Entry 1YTN (X-ray diffraction, 2.40 A resolution); this record covers chain A.

== Chain A ==
Protein: Yersinia protein tyrosine phosphatase
Organism: Yersinia enterocolitica
Notes: EC 3.1.3.48; fragment: catalytic domain, residues 163 - 468
Reference sequence: P15273 (YOPH_YEREN); residues 164-468 here = UniProt positions 164-468
Amino-acid sequence (306 residues; row label = number of the first residue in the row):
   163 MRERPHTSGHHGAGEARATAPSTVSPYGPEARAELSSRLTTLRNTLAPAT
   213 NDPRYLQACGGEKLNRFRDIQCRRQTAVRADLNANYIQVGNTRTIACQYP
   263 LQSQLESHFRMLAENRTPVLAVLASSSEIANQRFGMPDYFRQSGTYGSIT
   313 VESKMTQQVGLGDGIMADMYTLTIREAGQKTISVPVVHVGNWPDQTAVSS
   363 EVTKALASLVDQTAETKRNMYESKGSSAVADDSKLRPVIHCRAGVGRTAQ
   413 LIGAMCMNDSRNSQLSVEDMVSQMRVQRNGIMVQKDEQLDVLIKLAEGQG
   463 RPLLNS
Disordered / not traced: 163-185
Construct notes: engineered mutation Arg235 (Cys in P15273)
Swiss-Prot annotation at these positions:
  - active site: Cys403 (Phosphocysteine intermediate)

== Overview ==
From UniProt: active-site residue Cys403.
Chain A is Yersinia protein tyrosine phosphatase (Yersinia enterocolitica); the structure, HYDROLASE, was
determined by X-ray diffraction (same publication as 1YTW).
